PDB entry 6Z8W | X-ray diffraction, 1.73 A resolution | chains H and A of the 3 polymer chains in the assembly

== Chain H ==
Protein: Prothrombin
Source organism: Homo sapiens
Notes: EC 3.4.21.5
UniProt: P00734 (THRB_HUMAN); the construct lacks a stretch of the UniProt sequence and is renumbered around it, so the offset changes along the chain: 16-36 = UniProt 364-384; 37-60 = UniProt 386-409; 61-77 = UniProt 419-435; 78-97 = UniProt 437-456; 6 more segments
Amino-acid sequence (259 residues; each row starts with the number of its first residue; note: 2 numbers in that range are skipped by the numbering (no residue carries them; nothing is unmodelled there); a row labelled like 60A-60I holds insertion residues (60A, then the next letters in order)):
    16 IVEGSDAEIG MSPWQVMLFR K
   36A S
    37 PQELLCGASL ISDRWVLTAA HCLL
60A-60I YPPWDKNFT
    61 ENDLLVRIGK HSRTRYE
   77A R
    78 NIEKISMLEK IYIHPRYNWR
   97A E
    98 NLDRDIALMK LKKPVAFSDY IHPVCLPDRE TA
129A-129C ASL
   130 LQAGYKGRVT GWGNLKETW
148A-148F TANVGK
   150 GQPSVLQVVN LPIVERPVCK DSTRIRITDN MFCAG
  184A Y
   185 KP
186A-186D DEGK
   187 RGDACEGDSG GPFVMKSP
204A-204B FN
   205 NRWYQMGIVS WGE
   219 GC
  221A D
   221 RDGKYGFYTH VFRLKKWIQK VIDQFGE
Not modelled in the structure: 148A-148F, 246-247
Disulfides: Cys42-Cys58, Cys168-Cys182, Cys191-Cys220
Covalently attached groups: compound 0G6 linked to His57, Ser195
Ion coordination: Na+: Arg221, Lys224
Small-molecule neighbours: 0G6 (D-phenylalanyl-N-[(2S,3S)-6-{[amino(iminio)methyl]amino}-1-chloro-2-hydroxyhexan-3-yl]-L-prolinamide): Tyr60A, Trp60D, Glu97A, Asn98, Leu99, Ile174, Asp189, Ala190, Cys191, Glu192, Gly193, Asp194, Val213, Ser214, Trp215, Gly216, Glu217, Gly219, Cys220, Gly226

== Chain A ==
Molecule: Tba-3g
Sequence (15 nucleotides; each row starts with the number of its first residue):
     1 GGXTGGTGTG GTTGG
Modified positions: QCK ((4-methyltriazole)-Thymidine-5'-monophosphate) at position 3
Ion coordination: K+: DG1, DG2, DG5, DG6, DG10, DG11, DG14, DG15

== How chain H and chain A interact ==
Contacting residue pairs - 21 pairs, chain H then chain A:
  Ile24(H) with DT12(A), sugar contact
  Thr74(H) with DT4(A), sugar contact; DG5(A), phosphate contact
  Arg75(H) with DT4(A), hydrogen bond to the base; DG5(A), hydrogen bond to the base; DG11(A), base contact; DT12(A), hydrogen bond to the base; DT13(A), hydrogen bond to the base
  Tyr76(H) with QCK_3(A), base contact; DT4(A), hydrogen bond to the sugar
  Glu77(H) with DT12(A), hydrogen bond to the base
  Arg77A(H) with DG2(A), base contact; DT4(A), base contact; DT13(A), hydrogen bond to the base; DG14(A), hydrogen bond to the sugar
  Asn78(H) with DT13(A), hydrogen bond to the phosphate; DG14(A), hydrogen bond to the phosphate
  Ile79(H) with DT12(A), sugar contact; DT13(A), base contact
  Ile82(H) with QCK_3(A), base contact
  Tyr117(H) with DT12(A), hydrogen bond to the phosphate
Interface residues without a listed pair, chain H (11 interface residues in all): His71
Interface features reported in the paper:
  - interface residues, chain H: Tyr76(H), Ile82(H)

== Summary ==
11 residues of chain H and 8 residues of chain A are in contact, with 11 hydrogen bonds. Polar contacts
include Arg75(H)-DT4(A), Arg75(H)-DG5(A) and Arg75(H)-DT12(A). Compound 0G6 is covalently linked to Ser195(H).
Arg221(H) and Lys224(H) form the Na+ site. DG1(A), DG2(A), DG5(A), DG6(A), DG10(A) and DG11(A) coordinate K+.
The paper reports interface residues Tyr76(H) and Ile82(H).
Here chain H is Prothrombin (Homo sapiens) and chain A is Tba-3g. Entry 6Z8W (X-ray structure of the complex
between human alpha thrombin and a thrombin binding aptamer variant (TBA-3G) ...) was determined by X-ray
diffraction, deposited together with 6Z8V and 6Z8X.
